Entry 6PME (X-ray diffraction, 3.00 A resolution); this record covers chains B and C of the 3 polymer chains in the assembly.

== Chain B (and C) ==
Molecule: High affinity nerve growth factor receptor
Source organism: Homo sapiens
Notes: EC 2.7.10.1; chain C of this document is another copy of the same molecule, construct and numbering; everything in this record applies to it too
UniProt: P04629 (NTRK1_HUMAN), isoform P04629-4; residues 485-795 here correspond to UniProt positions 387-697 (UniProt number = residue number - 98)
Chain sequence (311 residues; numbered 485 to 795; the number before each row is that of its first residue):
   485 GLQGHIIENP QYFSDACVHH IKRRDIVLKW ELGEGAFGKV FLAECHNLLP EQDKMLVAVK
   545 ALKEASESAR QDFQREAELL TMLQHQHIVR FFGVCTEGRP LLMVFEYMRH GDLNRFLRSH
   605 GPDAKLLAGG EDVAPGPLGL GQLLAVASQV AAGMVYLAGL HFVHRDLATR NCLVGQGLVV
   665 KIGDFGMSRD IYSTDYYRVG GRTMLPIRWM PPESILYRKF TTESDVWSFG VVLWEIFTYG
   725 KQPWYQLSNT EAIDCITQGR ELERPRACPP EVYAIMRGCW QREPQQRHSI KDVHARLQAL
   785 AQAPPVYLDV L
Disordered / not traced: 485-498, 532-535, 607-619, 683-687, 792-795 (chain C: 485-499, 533-537, 608-617, 684-685, 791-795)
Modified / non-standard residues: Ser-677 (phosphoserine; SEP)
Bound ions: Zn2+ site 1: Cys-501 (shared with 3 residues of chain A); Zn2+ site 2: His-504, Cys-579, Glu-581 (shared with Cys-501(C) of chain C)
Residues lining bound ligands:
  - OOY (N-[2,4-bis(morpholin-4-yl)phenyl]-3-phenoxybenzamide): Leu-516, Gly-517, Val-524, Ala-542, Val-573, Phe-589, Glu-590, Tyr-591, Met-592, Arg-593, His-594, Gly-595, Asp-596, Arg-599, Arg-654, Leu-657, Gly-667, Asp-668, Phe-669, Gly-670, Met-671, Ser-672, Ile-675
  - s,r meso-tartaric acid (SRT): His-571, Ala-629, Ser-632, Gln-633, Ala-636, His-778, Gln-782, Ala-785
What the authors report for this chain:
  - binding site for OOY: Met-592

== Chain B / chain C interface ==
Contacting residue pairs - 33 pairs, chain B then chain C:
  His-504(B) / Cys-501(C)  hydrogen bond
  Lys-506(B) / Cys-501(C)
  Arg-507(B) / Cys-501(C)  hydrogen bond (backbone-backbone)
  Arg-507(B) / Val-502(C)
  Arg-507(B) / Thr-565(C)
  Arg-507(B) / Met-566(C)
  Arg-508(B) / Ala-500(C)  hydrogen bond (side chain-backbone)
  Arg-508(B) / Cys-501(C)  hydrogen bond (backbone-backbone)
  Arg-508(B) / Val-502(C)
  Arg-508(B) / His-503(C)
  Arg-508(B) / Thr-565(C)
  Ile-510(B) / Thr-565(C)
  Ile-510(B) / Met-566(C)
  Val-511(B) / Met-566(C)
  Val-511(B) / Gln-568(C)
  Leu-512(B) / Met-566(C)  hydrogen bond (backbone-backbone)
  Leu-512(B) / Tyr-640(C)  hydrogen bond (backbone-side chain)
  Leu-512(B) / Leu-644(C)  hydrophobic
  Lys-513(B) / Tyr-640(C)
  Lys-513(B) / Leu-644(C)
  Trp-514(B) / Gly-643(C)
  Trp-514(B) / Leu-644(C)  hydrophobic
  Glu-515(B) / Gly-643(C)  hydrogen bond (backbone-backbone)
  Glu-515(B) / Leu-644(C)
  Glu-515(B) / His-645(C)  salt bridge
  Glu-518(B) / His-645(C)
  Phe-525(B) / Leu-644(C)  hydrophobic
  Phe-525(B) / Phe-646(C)  hydrophobic
  Cys-579(B) / Cys-501(C)  hydrophobic
  Glu-581(B) / Cys-501(C)  hydrogen bond
  Gly-582(B) / Glu-562(C)
  Arg-583(B) / Glu-562(C)  hydrogen bond (backbone-side chain)
  Leu-586(B) / Met-566(C)  hydrophobic
Other interface residues (no listed pair), chain B (20 interface residues in all): Ile-505, Lys-523, Pro-584
Other interface residues (no listed pair), chain C (14 interface residues in all): His-504

== Summary ==
20 residues of chain B and 14 residues of chain C are in contact, with 9 hydrogen bonds and 1 salt bridge.
Polar contacts include Glu-515(B)/His-645(C), His-504(B)/Cys-501(C) and Arg-508(B)/Ala-500(C). Bound to chain
B: compound OOY and s,r meso-tartaric acid. From the paper: a binding site for OOY at Met-592(B).
Both chains are High affinity nerve growth factor receptor (Homo sapiens). Entry 6PME (Trk-A in complex with
ligand) was determined by X-ray diffraction together with 6PMA, 6PMB and 6PMC from the same study.
